Entry 6VPP (electron microscopy, 4.40 A resolution (low resolution: residue-level contacts below are approximate; hydrogen-bond / salt-bridge calls are withheld)); this record covers chains B and C of the 3 polymer chains in the assembly.

[Chain B]
Molecule: Tubulin beta chain
Organism: Sus scrofa
Reference sequence: P02554 (TBB_PIG); the author numbering skips numbers that UniProt does not, so the offset changes along the chain: 1-44 = UniProt 1-44; 47-360 = UniProt 45-358; 369-455 = UniProt 359-445
Amino-acid sequence (445 residues; each row starts with the number of its first residue; note: 10 numbers in that range are skipped by the numbering (no residue carries them; nothing is unmodelled there)):
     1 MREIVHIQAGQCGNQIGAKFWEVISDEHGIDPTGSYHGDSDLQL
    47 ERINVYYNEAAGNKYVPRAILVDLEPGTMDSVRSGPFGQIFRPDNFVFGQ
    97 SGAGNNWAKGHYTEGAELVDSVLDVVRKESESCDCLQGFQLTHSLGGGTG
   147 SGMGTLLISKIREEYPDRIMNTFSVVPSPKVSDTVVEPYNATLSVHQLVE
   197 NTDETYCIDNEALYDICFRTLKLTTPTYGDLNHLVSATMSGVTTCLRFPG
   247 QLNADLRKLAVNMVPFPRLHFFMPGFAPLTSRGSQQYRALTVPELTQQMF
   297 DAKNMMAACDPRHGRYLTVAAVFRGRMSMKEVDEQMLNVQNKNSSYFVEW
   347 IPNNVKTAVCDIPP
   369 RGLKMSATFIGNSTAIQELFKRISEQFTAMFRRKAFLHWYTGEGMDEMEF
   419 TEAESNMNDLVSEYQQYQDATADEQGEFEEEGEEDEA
Not modelled in the structure: 1, 280-284, 438-455
Small-molecule neighbours:
  - GDP (guanosine-5'-diphosphate): G10, Q11, C12, Q15, N101, S140, G143, G144, T145, G146, D179, E183, N206, Y224, L227, N228
  - GTP (guanosine-5'-triphosphate): Q247, L248, K254
UniProt features mapped onto this chain:
  - motif: M1 to I4 (MREI motif)
  - binding site (GTP): Q11, E71, S140, G144, T145, G146, N206, N228
  - binding site (Mg(2+)): E71
  - modified residue: S40 (Phosphoserine), K60 (N6-acetyllysine), S174 (Phosphoserine), T287 (Phosphothreonine), T292 (Phosphothreonine), R320 (Omega-N-methylarginine), E448 (5-glutamyl polyglutamate)
  - cross-link (Glycyl lysine isopeptide (Lys-Gly)): K60 (interchain with G-Cter in ubiquitin), K326 (interchain with G-Cter in ubiquitin)

[Chain C]
Molecule: Kinesin-like protein Klp61F
Organism: Drosophila melanogaster
Reference sequence: P46863 (KL61_DROME); numbering as in UniProt (aligned over 1-369)
Amino-acid sequence (377 residues; each row starts with the number of its first residue):
     1 MDISGGNTSRQPQKKSNQNIQVYVRVRPLNSRERCIRSAEVVDVVGPREV
    51 VTRHTLDSKLTKKFTFDRSFGPESKQCDVYSVVVSPLIEEVLNGYNCTVF
   101 AYGQTGTGKTHTMVGNETAELKSSWEDDSDIGIIPRALSHLFDELRMMEV
   151 EYTMRISYLELYNEELCDLLSTDDTTKIRIFDDSTKKGSVIIQGLEEIPV
   201 HSKDDVYKLLEKGKERRKTATTLMNAQSSRSHTVFSIVVHIRENGIEGED
   251 MLKIGKLNLVDLAGSENVSKAGNEKGIRVRETVNINQSLLTLGRVITALV
   301 DRAPHVPYRESKLTRLLQESLGGRTKTSIIATISPGHKDIEETLSTLEYA
   351 HRAKNIQNKPEVNQKLTKKLEHHHHHH
Not modelled in the structure: 1-16, 57-58, 117-124, 174-175, 183-185, 244-250, 275-276, 356-377
Sequence notes: expression tag (370-377)
UniProt features mapped onto this chain:
  - binding site (ATP): G103 to T110
  - mutagenesis: Y23 (Y23F: Spindle defects and greatly reduced phosphorylation by Wee1 in vitro; when associated with F-152 and F-207), Y152 (Y152F: Spindle defects and greatly reduced phosphorylation by Wee1 in vitro; when associated with F-23 and F-207), Y207 (Y207F: Spindle defects and greatly reduced phosphorylation by Wee1 in vitro; when associated with F-23 and F-152)

[Interface between chain B and chain C]
Pairs across the interface (16):
  F262(B) - R294(C)
  F262(B) - P307(C)
  F262(B) - E310(C)
  P263(B) - R294(C)
  R264(B) - R309(C)
  R264(B) - E310(C)
  M416(B) - R179(C)
  M416(B) - F181(C)
  E420(B) - R179(C)
  E420(B) - I180(C)
  D427(B) - H305(C)
  D427(B) - R309(C)
  S430(B) - H305(C)
  E431(B) - H305(C)
  E431(B) - P307(C)
  Q434(B) - H305(C)
Other interface residues (no listed pair), chain B (13 interface residues in all): P261, E417, S423, N424
Other interface residues (no listed pair), chain C (9 interface residues in all): D182

[Overview]
Chain B and chain C form an interface of 13 and 9 residues respectively. Bound to chain B: GTP and GDP.
Curated annotation (UniProt) lists 8 GTP-binding residues and Mg2+-binding residue E71(B) on chain B; 8
ATP-binding residues and 3 mutagenesis sites on chain C.
Here chain B is Tubulin beta chain (Sus scrofa) and chain C is Kinesin-like protein Klp61F (Drosophila
melanogaster). Entry 6VPP (Cryo-EM structure of microtubule-bound KLP61F motor with tail domain in the
nucleotide-free state) was determined by electron microscopy together with 6VPO from the same study.
